Entry 3ICQ (X-ray diffraction, 3.20 A resolution); this record covers chains T and B of the 3 polymer chains in the assembly.

[Chain T]
Molecule: Exportin-T
From: Schizosaccharomyces pombe
UniProt: O94258 (XPOT_SCHPO); numbering as in UniProt (aligned over 1-978)
Amino-acid sequence (980 residues; row label = number of the first residue in the row; numbers below 1 keep their minus sign (Gly-1 is residue -1)):
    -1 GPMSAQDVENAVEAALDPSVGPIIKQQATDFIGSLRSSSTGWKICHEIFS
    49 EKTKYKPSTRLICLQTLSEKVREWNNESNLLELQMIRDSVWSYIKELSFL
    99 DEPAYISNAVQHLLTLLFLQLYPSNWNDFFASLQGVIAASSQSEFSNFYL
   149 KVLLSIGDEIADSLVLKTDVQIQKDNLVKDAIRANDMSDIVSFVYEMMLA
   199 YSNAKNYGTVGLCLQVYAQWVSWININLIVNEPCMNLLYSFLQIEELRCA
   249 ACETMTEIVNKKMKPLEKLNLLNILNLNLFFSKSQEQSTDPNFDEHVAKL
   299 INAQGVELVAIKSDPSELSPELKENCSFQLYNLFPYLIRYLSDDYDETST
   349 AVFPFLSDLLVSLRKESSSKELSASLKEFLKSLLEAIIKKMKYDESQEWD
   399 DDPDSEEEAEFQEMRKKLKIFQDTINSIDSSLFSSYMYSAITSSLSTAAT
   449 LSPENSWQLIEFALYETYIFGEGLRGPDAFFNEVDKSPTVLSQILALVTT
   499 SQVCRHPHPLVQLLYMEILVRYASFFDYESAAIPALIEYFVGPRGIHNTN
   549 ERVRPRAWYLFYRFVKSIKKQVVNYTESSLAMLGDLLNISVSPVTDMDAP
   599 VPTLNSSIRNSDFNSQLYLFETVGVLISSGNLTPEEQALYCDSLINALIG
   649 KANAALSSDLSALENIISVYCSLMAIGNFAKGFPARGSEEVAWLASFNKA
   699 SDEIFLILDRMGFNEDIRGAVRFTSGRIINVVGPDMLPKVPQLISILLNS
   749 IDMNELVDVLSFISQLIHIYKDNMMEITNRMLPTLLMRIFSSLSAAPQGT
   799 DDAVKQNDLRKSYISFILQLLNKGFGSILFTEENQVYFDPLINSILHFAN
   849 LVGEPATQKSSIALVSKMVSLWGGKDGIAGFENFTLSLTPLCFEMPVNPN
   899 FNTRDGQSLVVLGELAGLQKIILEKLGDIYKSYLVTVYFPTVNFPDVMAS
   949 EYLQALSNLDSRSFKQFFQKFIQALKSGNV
Not modelled in the structure: -1 to 1, 283-285, 569-570, 685-686, 851-852, 897-904, 923-929, 958, 976-978
Differences from the reference sequence: expression tag (-1 to 0)
Ligand contacts: GTP (guanosine-5'-triphosphate): Gly797, Thr798, Asp799

[Chain B]
Molecule: GTP-binding nuclear protein GSP1/CNR1
From: Saccharomyces cerevisiae
Notes: fragment: Ran
UniProt: P32835 (GSP1_YEAST); residue numbers follow UniProt; this construct covers 9-179
Amino-acid sequence (171 residues; numbered 9 to 179; the number before each row is that of its first residue):
     9 EVPTFKLVLVGDGGTGKTTFVKRHLTGEFEKKYIATIGVEVHPLSFYTNF
    59 GEIKFDVWDTAGLEKFGGLRDGYYINAQCAIIMFDVTSRITYKNVPNWHR
   109 DLVRVCENIPIVLCGNKVDVKERKVKAKTITFHRKKNLQYYDISAKSNYN
   159 FEKPFLWLARKLAGNPQLEFV
Not modelled in the structure: 9-10, 178-179
Differences from the reference sequence: engineered mutation Leu71 (Gln in P32835)
UniProt features mapped onto this chain:
  - region: Lys39 to Val47 (Switch-I), Gly70 to Gln86 (Switch-II)
  - binding site (GTP): Asp20 to Thr27, Gly70, Asn124 to Asp127, Ser152 to Lys154
Metal / ion sites: Mg2+: Thr26, Thr44, Asp67 (together with GTP)
Ligand contacts: GTP (guanosine-5'-triphosphate): Asp20, Gly21, Gly22, Thr23, Gly24, Lys25, Thr26, Thr27, Phe37, Glu38, Lys39, Lys40, Tyr41, Ile42, Ala43, Thr44, Asp67, Thr68, Ala69, Gly70, Leu71, Asn124, Lys125, Asp127, Val128, Ser152, Ala153, Lys154

[Interface between chain T and chain B]
Contacting residue pairs - 30 pairs, chain T then chain B:
  Ala13(T) - Trp66(B)
  Ala13(T) - Leu77(B)  hydrophobic
  Leu14(T) - Trp66(B)
  Pro16(T) - Trp66(B)
  Thr27(T) - Tyr81(B)
  Ser56(T) - Ile83(B)
  Leu59(T) - Ile83(B)  hydrophobic
  Gln63(T) - Asp79(B)
  Gln63(T) - Gly80(B)  hydrogen bond (side chain-backbone)
  Ala102(T) - Glu115(B)
  Tyr103(T) - Val113(B)
  Asn106(T) - Arg112(B)  hydrogen bond (side chain-backbone)
  Asn106(T) - Glu115(B)  hydrogen bond
  His110(T) - Arg112(B)
  Asp156(T) - Arg108(B)  salt bridge
  Asp160(T) - Arg108(B)
  Leu162(T) - Phe140(B)  hydrophobic
  Asp402(T) - Lys161(B)  hydrogen bond (backbone-side chain)
  Glu404(T) - Tyr149(B)
  Glu404(T) - Asn158(B)
  Met595(T) - Arg31(B)
  Met595(T) - Gly35(B)
  Met595(T) - Asn156(B)
  Asp596(T) - Arg31(B)  salt bridge
  Gln796(T) - Lys40(B)
  Gln796(T) - Tyr41(B)  hydrogen bond (backbone-backbone)
  Gly797(T) - Lys39(B)
  Thr798(T) - Lys125(B)  hydrogen bond
  Asp799(T) - Phe37(B)
  Asp799(T) - Lys154(B)  salt bridge
Other interface residues (no listed pair), chain T (28 interface residues in all): Arg34, Ile60, Lys149, Glu157, Ser403, Asp800
Other interface residues (no listed pair), chain B (34 interface residues in all): Gly46, Val49, Gly76, Arg78, Asn84, Lys101, Pro104, Val111, Lys143, Lys144, Ser155

[In short]
28 residues of chain T and 34 residues of chain B are in contact; the contacts include 6 hydrogen bonds and 3
salt bridges. Polar contacts include Asp156(T)-Arg108(B), Asp596(T)-Arg31(B) and Asp799(T)-Lys154(B). GTP is
bound between chain T and chain B.
Chain T is Exportin-T (Schizosaccharomyces pombe) and chain B is GTP-binding nuclear protein GSP1/CNR1
(Saccharomyces cerevisiae); the structure, Karyopherin nuclear state, was determined by X-ray diffraction.
